PDB entry 5A8R | X-ray diffraction, 2.15 A resolution | chains B and D of the 6 polymer chains in the assembly

# Chain B
Name: Methyl-coenzyme M reductase II subunit gamma
Source organism: Methanothermobacter marburgensis
Notes: EC 2.8.4.1
UniProt: D9PXZ6 (D9PXZ6_METTM); residues 1-443 here = UniProt positions 1-443
Chain sequence (443 residues; numbered 1 to 443; the number before each row is that of its first residue):
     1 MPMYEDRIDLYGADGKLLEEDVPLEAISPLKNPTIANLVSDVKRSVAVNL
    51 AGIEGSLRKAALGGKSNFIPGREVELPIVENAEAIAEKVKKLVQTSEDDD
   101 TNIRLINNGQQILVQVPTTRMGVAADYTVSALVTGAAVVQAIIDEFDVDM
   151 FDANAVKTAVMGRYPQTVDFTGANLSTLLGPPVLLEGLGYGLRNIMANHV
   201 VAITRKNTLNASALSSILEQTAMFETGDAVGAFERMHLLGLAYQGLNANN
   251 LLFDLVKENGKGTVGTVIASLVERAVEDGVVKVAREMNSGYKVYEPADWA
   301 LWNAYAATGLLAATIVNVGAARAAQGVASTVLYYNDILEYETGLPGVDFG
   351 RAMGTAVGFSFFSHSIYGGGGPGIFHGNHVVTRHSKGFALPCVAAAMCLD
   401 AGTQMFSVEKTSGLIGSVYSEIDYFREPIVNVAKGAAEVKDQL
Disordered / not traced: 1
Residues lining bound ligands:
  - 1-thioethanesulfonic acid (COM): Phe361, Ser365, Tyr367
  - factor 430 (F43): Ser365, Ile366, Tyr367
  - Coenzyme B (TP7): Phe361, Phe362, Tyr367, Gly368, Gly369, His379, Val380, Val381
Swiss-Prot annotation at these positions:
  - binding site (coenzyme M): Tyr367
  - binding site (coenzyme B): Gly369

# Chain D
Name: Methyl-coenzyme M reductase II subunit alpha
Source organism: Methanothermobacter marburgensis
Notes: EC 2.8.4.1
UniProt: P58815 (MCRX_METTM); residues 1-553 here = UniProt positions 1-553
Chain sequence (553 residues; numbered 1 to 553; the number before each row is that of its first residue):
     1 MDEKKLFLKALKKKFEGEDPDEKYTNFYCFGGWEQSARKKEFTEYAKKAA
    51 EKRGGIPFYNPDIGVPLGQRKLMAYRVSGTDAYVEGDDLHFVNNAAIQQM
   101 VDDIKRTVIVGMDTAHAVLEKRLGVEVTPETINEYMEAINHALPGGAVVQ
   151 EHMVEVHPGLVEDCYAKIFTGDDNLADELDKRILIDINKEFPEEQAEQLK
   201 SYIGNRTYQVNRVPTIVVRTCDGGTVSRWSAMQIGMSFISAYKLCAGEAA
   251 IADFSYAAKHADVIEMGTIMPARRARGPNEPGGVAFGTFADIVQTSRVSD
   301 DPANVSLEVIAGAAALYDQVWLGSYMSGGVGFTQYATAAYTDDILDDFVY
   351 YGMEYVDDKYGICGTKPTMDVVRDISTEVTLYSLEQYEEYPTLLEDHFGG
   401 SQRAAVAAAAAGCSTAFATGNSNAGINGWYLSQILHKEAHSRLGFYGYDL
   451 QDQCGASNSLSIRSDEGLIHELRGPNYPNYAMNVGHQPEYAGIAQAPHAA
   501 RGDAFCTNPLIKVAFADKDLAFDFTSPRKSIAAGALREFMPEGERDLIIP
   551 AGK
Disordered / not traced: 1-3, 552-553
Modified residues: His260 (n1-methylated histidine; MHS); Arg274 (5-methyl-arginine; AGM); Gln402 (2-methyl-glutamine; MGN); Gly447 (thioglycin; GL3); Asp452 (didehydroaspartate; DYA); Cys454 (s-methylcysteine; SMC)
Ion coordination: K+ site 1: Pro61, Ile63, Val65 (shared with 1 residue of chain A); K+ site 2: Ala147 (shared with 3 residues of chain A); factor 430 Ni near Gln150 (its only coordinating residue here); K+ site 3: Val218, Arg219, Cys221 (shared with 3 residues of chain A)
Residues lining bound ligands:
  - 1-thioethanesulfonic acid (COM): Tyr335, Phe445, Tyr446
  - factor 430 (F43), molecule 1: Gly146, Ala147, Val148, Val149, Gln150, Met153, Val154, Met232, Gln233, Met236, Ile239, Ala246
  - factor 430 (F43), molecule 2: Gly328, Gly329, Val330, Gly331, Phe332, Thr333, Gln334, Tyr335, Phe398, Gly399, Gln402, Gly444, Phe445
  - Coenzyme B (TP7), molecule 1: Arg228, Lys259, His260
  - Coenzyme B (TP7), molecule 2: Arg273, Leu322, Met326, Ser327, Phe332, Phe445, Ala481, Met482, Asn483, Val484
Swiss-Prot annotation at these positions:
  - binding site (coenzyme F430): Gln150
  - binding site (coenzyme B): Arg228, Lys259, His260, Arg273
  - binding site (coenzyme M): Tyr335, Tyr446
  - modified residue: His260 (Pros-methylhistidine), Arg274 (5-methylarginine), Gly447 (1-thioglycine), Cys454 (S-methylcysteine)

# Interface between chain B and chain D
Pairs across the interface (105):
  Leu62(B) with Leu472(D)
  Gly63(B) with Leu472(D)
  Lys65(B) with Val263(D); Ile264(D); Asn508(D), hydrogen bond (backbone-side chain)
  Ser66(B) with Ile264(D); Asn508(D), hydrogen bond; Pro509(D); Leu510(D)
  Asn67(B) with Leu472(D); Thr507(D); Asn508(D), hydrogen bond
  Phe68(B) with Tyr202(D), hydrophobic; Phe505(D); Cys506(D); Thr507(D), hydrogen bond (backbone-backbone)
  Ile69(B) with Ile469(D), hydrophobic; Glu471(D); Leu472(D), hydrophobic; His498(D); Cys506(D)
  Pro70(B) with His498(D), hydrogen bond (backbone-side chain); Arg501(D); Asp503(D); Phe505(D), hydrophobic; Cys506(D)
  Gly71(B) with Arg501(D)
  Arg72(B) with Asn421(D); Ser422(D), hydrogen bond; Asn423(D), hydrogen bond; Ile469(D); Glu471(D), salt bridge
  Val139(B) with Ile462(D), hydrophobic
  Ile143(B) with Ile462(D), hydrophobic
  Met150(B) with Met369(D), hydrophobic; Leu460(D), hydrophobic
  Phe151(B) with Pro367(D); Thr368(D); Met369(D), hydrophobic; Asn421(D), hydrogen bond (backbone-side chain); Ala424(D), hydrophobic; Leu460(D), hydrophobic
  Ala153(B) with Ile462(D)
  Asn154(B) with Asn423(D); Ser461(D); Ile462(D); Ile469(D)
  Lys157(B) with Ile462(D); Arg463(D); Ser464(D), hydrogen bond (side chain-backbone); Gly467(D), hydrogen bond (side chain-backbone)
  Thr158(B) with Leu468(D); Ile469(D), hydrogen bond (side chain-backbone); Leu472(D)
  Gly162(B) with Leu468(D)
  Arg163(B) with Thr268(D); Leu468(D)
  Tyr164(B) with Ser464(D); Asp465(D); Leu468(D)
  Pro165(B) with Asp465(D); Asn476(D); Tyr477(D), hydrophobic; Pro478(D)
  Gln166(B) with Gly282(D), hydrogen bond (side chain-backbone); Gly283(D); Leu468(D); Leu472(D); Gly474(D), hydrogen bond (side chain-backbone); Pro475(D); Asn476(D), hydrogen bond (side chain-backbone); Tyr477(D), hydrogen bond (side chain-backbone)
  Thr167(B) with Thr268(D)
  Val168(B) with Ile269(D); Met270(D); Pro271(D)
  Gln325(B) with Arg122(D); Ala249(D)
  Ser363(B) with Ala249(D); Ala252(D)
  His364(B) with Gly247(D); Glu248(D), hydrogen bond (backbone-backbone); Ala249(D)
  Ser365(B) with Ile251(D); Ala252(D)
  Ile366(B) with Met232(D); Met236(D), hydrophobic; Ile251(D), hydrophobic; Ser255(D), hydrogen bond (backbone-side chain)
  Tyr367(B) with Met232(D), hydrophobic; Ser255(D); Lys259(D), hydrogen bond (backbone-side chain)
  Gly368(B) with Ser255(D), hydrogen bond (backbone-side chain); Lys259(D)
  Gly369(B) with Tyr256(D)
  Gly370(B) with Ala252(D)
  Gly371(B) with Asp253(D)
  Thr403(B) with Arg122(D), hydrogen bond (backbone-side chain)
  Gln404(B) with Arg122(D)
  Met405(B) with Ala117(D); Val118(D), hydrophobic; Lys121(D); Asp253(D)
  Phe406(B) with Asp253(D); Tyr256(D), hydrophobic
Interface residues without a listed pair, chain B (44 interface residues in all): Glu73, Gln140, Leu184, Phe362, Ile374
Interface residues without a listed pair, chain D (67 interface residues in all): Thr114, Gln198, Gly235, Ile239, His260, Ala261, Val284, Ala285, Val372, Gly420, Arg473

# In short
44 residues of chain B face 67 of chain D across their interface, with 20 hydrogen bonds and 1 salt bridge.
Among the polar pairs are Arg72(B)-Glu471(D), Lys65(B)-Asn508(D) and Ser66(B)-Asn508(D).
Here chain B is Methyl-coenzyme M reductase II subunit gamma and chain D is Methyl-coenzyme M reductase II
subunit alpha, both from Methanothermobacter marburgensis. Entry 5A8R (Methyl-coenzyme M reductase II from
methanothermobacter marburgensis at 2.15 A resolution) was determined by X-ray diffraction (same publication
as 5A8K, 5A8W and 5A0Y).
